Entry 5X22 (X-ray diffraction, 3.35 A resolution); this record covers chains C and G of the 9 polymer chains in the assembly.

Chain C:
Protein: DNA-directed RNA polymerase subunit beta
Source organism: Thermus thermophilus (strain HB8 / ATCC 27634 / DSM 579)
Notes: EC 2.7.7.6
Reference sequence: Q8RQE9 (RPOB_THET8); residues 1-1119 here = UniProt positions 1-1119
Amino-acid sequence (1119 residues; row label = number of the first residue in the row):
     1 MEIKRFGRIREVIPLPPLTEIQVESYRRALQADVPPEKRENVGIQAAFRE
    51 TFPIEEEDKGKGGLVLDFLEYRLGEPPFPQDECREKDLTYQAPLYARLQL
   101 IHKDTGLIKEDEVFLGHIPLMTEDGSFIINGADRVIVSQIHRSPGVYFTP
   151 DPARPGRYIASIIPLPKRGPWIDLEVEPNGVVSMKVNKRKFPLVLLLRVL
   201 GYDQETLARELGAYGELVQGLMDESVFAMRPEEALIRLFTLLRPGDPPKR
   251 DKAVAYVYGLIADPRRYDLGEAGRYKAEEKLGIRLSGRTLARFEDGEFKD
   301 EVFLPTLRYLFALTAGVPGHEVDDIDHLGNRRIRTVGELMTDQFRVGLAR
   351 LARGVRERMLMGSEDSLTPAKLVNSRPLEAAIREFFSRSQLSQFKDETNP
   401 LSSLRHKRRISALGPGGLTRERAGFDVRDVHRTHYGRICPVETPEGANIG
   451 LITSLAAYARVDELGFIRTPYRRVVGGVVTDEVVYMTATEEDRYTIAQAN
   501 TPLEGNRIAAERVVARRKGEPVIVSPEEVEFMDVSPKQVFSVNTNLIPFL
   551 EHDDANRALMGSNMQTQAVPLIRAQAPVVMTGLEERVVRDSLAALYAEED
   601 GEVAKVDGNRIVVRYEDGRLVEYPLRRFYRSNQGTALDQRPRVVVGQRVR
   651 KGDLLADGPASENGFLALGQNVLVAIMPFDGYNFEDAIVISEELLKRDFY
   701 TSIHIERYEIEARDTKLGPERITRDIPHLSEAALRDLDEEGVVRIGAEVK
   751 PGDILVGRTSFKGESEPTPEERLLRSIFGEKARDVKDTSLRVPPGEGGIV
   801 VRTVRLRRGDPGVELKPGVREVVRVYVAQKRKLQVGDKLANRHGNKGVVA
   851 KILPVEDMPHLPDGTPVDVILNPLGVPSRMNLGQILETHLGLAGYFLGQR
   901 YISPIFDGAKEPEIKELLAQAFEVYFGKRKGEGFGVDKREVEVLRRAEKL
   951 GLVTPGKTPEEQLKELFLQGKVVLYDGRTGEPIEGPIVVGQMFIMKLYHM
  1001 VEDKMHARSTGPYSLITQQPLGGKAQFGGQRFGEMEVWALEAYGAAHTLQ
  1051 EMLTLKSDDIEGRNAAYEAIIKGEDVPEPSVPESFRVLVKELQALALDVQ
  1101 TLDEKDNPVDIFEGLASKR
Not modelled in the structure: 57-62, 1119
Small-molecule neighbours: CMPcPP: Glu445, Arg557, Glu685, Asp686, Lys846, Arg879

Chain G:
Molecule: promoter DNA template strand
Sequence (21 nucleotides; each row starts with the number of its first residue):
     1 CCTGCATCCGTGAGTCGAGGG
Not modelled in the structure: 20-21

How chain C and chain G interact:
Contacting residue pairs (7):
  Gly1023(C) - DA18(G)  phosphate contact
  Lys1024(C) - DA18(G)  hydrogen bond to the phosphate
  Gln1030(C) - DG17(G)  phosphate contact
  Arg1031(C) - DC16(G)  salt bridge to the phosphate
  Arg1031(C) - DG17(G)  hydrogen bond to the phosphate
  Gly1033(C) - DC16(G)  phosphate contact
  Met1035(C) - DT15(G)  sugar contact
Other interface residues (no listed pair), chain C (9 interface residues in all): Glu421, Gly1029, Glu1036
Other interface residues (no listed pair), chain G (5 interface residues in all): DA13

In short:
The interface between chain C and chain G involves 9 residues on one side and 5 on the other, with 2 hydrogen
bonds and 1 salt bridge. Polar pairs include Lys1024(C)-DA18(G), Arg1031(C)-DG17(G) and Arg1031(C)-DC16(G).
Ligands of chain C: CMPcPP.
Here chain C is DNA-directed RNA polymerase subunit beta (Thermus thermophilus (strain HB8 / ATCC 27634 / DSM
579)) and chain G is promoter DNA template strand. Entry 5X22 (Crystal structure of Thermus thermophilus
transcription initiation complex with GpA and CMPcPP) was determined by X-ray diffraction, deposited together
with 5X21.
